PDB entry 7Z87 | electron microscopy, 2.91 A resolution | chains A and E of the 5 polymer chains in the assembly

== Chain A ==
Name: DNA-dependent protein kinase catalytic subunit
Organism: Homo sapiens
Notes: EC 2.7.11.1
UniProtKB: P78527 (PRKDC_HUMAN); residue numbers follow UniProt; this construct covers 1-4128
Amino-acid sequence (4128 residues; row label = number of the first residue in the row):
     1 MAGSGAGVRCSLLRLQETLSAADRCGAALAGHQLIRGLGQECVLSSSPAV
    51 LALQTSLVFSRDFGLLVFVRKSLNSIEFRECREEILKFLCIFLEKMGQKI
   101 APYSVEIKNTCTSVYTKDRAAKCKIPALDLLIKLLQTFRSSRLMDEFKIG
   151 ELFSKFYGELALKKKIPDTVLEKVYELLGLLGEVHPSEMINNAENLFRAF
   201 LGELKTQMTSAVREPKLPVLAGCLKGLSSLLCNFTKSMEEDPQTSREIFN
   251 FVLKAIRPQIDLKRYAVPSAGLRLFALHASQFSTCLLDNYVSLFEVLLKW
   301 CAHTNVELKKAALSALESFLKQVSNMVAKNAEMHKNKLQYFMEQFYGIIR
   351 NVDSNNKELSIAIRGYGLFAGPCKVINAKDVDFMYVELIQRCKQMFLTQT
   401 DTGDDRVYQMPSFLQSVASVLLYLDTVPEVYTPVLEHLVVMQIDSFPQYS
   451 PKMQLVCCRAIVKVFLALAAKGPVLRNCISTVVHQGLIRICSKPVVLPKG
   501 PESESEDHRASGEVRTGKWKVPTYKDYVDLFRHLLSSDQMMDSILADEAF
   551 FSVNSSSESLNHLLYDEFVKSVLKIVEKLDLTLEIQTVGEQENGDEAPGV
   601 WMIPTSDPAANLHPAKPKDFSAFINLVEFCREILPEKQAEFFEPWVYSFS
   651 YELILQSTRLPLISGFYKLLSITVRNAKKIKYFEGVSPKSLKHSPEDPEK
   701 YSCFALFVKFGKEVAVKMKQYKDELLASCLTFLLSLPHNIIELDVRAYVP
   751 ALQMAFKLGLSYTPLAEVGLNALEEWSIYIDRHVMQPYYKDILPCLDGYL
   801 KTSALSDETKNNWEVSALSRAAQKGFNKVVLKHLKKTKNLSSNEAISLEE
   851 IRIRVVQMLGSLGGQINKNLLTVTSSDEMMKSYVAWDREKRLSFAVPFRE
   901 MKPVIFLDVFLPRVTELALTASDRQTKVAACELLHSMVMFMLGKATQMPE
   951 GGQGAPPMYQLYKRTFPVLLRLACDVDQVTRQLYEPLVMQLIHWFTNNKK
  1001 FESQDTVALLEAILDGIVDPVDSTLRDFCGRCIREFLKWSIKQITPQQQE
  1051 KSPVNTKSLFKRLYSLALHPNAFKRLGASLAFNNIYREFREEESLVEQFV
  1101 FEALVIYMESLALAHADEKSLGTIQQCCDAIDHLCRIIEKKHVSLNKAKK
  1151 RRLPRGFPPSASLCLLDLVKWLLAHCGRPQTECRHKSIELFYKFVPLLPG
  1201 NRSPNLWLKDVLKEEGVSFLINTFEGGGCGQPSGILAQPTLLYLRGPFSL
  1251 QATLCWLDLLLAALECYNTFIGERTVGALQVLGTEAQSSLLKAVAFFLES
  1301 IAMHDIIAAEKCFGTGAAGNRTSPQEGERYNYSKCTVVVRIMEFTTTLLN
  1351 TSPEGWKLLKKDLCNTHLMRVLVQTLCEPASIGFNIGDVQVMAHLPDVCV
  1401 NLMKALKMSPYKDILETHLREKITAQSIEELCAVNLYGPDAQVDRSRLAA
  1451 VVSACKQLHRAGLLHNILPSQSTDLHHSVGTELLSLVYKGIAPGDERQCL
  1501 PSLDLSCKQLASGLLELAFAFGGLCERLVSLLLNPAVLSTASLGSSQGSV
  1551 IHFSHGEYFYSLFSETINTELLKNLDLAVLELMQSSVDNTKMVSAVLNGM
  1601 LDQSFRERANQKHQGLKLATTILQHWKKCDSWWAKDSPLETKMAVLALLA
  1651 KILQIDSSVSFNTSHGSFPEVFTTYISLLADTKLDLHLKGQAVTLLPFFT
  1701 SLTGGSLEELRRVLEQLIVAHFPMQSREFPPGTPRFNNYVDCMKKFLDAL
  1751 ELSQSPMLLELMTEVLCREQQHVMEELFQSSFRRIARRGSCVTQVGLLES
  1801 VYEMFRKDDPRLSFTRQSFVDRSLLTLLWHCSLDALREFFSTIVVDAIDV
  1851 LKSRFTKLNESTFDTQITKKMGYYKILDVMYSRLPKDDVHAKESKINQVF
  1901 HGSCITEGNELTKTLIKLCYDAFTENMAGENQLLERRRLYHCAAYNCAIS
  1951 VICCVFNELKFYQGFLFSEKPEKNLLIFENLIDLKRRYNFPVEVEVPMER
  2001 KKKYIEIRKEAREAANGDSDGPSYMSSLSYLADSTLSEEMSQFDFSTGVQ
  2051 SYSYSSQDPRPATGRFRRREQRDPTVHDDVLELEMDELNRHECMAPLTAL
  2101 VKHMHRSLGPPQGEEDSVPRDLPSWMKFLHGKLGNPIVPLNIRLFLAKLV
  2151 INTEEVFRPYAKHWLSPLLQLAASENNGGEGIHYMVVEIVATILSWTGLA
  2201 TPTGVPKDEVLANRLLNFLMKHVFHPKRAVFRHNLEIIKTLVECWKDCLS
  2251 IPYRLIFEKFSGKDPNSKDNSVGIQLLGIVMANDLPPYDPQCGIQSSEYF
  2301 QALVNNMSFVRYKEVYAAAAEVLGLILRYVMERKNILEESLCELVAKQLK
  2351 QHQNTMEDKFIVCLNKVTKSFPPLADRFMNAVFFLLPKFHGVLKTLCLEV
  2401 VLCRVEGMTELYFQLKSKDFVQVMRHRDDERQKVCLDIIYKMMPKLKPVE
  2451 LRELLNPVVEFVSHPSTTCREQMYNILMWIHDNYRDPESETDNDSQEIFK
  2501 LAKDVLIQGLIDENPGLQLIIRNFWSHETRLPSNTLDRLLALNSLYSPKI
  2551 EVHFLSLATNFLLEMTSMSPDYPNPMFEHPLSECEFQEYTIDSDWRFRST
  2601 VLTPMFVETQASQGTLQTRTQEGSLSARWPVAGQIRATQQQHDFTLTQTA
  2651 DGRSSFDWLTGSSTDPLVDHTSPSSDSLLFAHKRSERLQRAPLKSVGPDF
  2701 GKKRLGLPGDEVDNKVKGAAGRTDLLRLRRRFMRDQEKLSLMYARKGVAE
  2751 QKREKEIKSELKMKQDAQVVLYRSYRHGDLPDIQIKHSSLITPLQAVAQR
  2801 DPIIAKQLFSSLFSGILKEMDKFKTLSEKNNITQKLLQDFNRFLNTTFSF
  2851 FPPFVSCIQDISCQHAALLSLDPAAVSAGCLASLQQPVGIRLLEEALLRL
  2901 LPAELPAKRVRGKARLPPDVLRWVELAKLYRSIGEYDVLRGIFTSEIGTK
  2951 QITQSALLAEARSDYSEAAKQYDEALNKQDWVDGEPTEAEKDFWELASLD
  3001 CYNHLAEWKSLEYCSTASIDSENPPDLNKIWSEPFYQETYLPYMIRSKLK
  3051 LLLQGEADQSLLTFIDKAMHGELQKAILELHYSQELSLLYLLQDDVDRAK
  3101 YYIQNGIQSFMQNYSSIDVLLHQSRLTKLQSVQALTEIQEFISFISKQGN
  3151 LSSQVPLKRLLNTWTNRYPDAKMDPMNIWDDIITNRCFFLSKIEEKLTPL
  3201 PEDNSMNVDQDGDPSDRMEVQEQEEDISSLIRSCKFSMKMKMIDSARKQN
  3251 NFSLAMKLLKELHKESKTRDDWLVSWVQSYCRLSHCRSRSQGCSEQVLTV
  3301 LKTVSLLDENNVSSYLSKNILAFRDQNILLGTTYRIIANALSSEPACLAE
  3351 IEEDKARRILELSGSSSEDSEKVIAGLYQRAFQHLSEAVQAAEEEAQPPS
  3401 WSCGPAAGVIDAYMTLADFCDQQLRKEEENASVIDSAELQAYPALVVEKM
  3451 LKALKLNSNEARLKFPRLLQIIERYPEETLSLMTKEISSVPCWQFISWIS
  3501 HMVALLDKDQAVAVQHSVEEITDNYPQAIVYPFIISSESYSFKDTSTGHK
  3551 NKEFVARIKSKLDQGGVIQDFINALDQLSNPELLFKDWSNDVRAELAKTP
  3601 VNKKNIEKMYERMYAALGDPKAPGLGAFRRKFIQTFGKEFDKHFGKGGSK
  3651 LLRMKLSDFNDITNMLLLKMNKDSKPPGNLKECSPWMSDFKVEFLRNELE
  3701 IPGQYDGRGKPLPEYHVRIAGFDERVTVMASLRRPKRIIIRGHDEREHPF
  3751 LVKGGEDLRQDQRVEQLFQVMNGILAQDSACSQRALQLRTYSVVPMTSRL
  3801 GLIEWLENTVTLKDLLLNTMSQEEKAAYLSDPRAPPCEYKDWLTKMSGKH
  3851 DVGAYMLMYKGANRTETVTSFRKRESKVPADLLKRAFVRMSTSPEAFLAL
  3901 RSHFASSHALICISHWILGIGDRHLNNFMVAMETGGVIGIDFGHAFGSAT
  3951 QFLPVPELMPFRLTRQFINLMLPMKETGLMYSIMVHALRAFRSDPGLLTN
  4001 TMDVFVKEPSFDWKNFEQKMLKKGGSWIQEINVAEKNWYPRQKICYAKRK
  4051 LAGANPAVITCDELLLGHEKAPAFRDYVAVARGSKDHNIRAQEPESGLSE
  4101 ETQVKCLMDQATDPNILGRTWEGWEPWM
Not modelled in the structure: 1-6, 497-516, 547-556, 583-606, 686-698, 1231-1240, 1304-1322, 1495-1497, 1542-1549, 1995-2033, 2051-2081, 2109-2118, 2581-2732, 2770-2778, 2900-2916, 3200-3225, 3362-3367, 3395-3405, 4013-4037
Small-molecule neighbours: Nedisertib (1IX; (S)-[2-chloranyl-4-fluoranyl-5-(7-morpholin-4-ylquinazolin-4-yl)phenyl]-(6-methoxypyridazin-3-yl)methanol): Met3729, Ala3730, Ser3731, Pro3735, Leu3751, Lys3753, Asp3761, Tyr3791, Ile3803, Glu3804, Trp3805, Leu3806, Thr3809, Thr3811, Asp3814, His3924, Asn3926, Asn3927, Met3929, Ile3940, Asp3941
Swiss-Prot annotation at these positions:
  - region: Leu1503 to Leu1538 (Interaction with C1D), Glu2737 to Gln2765 (May split the end of the DNA molecule, with the two strands separating around the region), Val3728 to Arg3734 (G-loop), Gly3919 to Asn3927 (Catalytic loop), Gly3939 to Thr3964 (Activation loop)
  - site: Asp2020, Gly2021 (Cleavage)
  - modified residue: Lys117 (N6-acetyllysine), Ser511 (Phosphoserine), Ser687 (Phosphoserine), Lys828 (N6-acetyllysine), Ser841 (Phosphoserine), Ser893 (Phosphoserine), Ser1065 (Phosphoserine), Lys1209 (N6-acetyllysine), Lys1970 (N6-acetyllysine), Ser2056 (Phosphoserine), Lys2259 (N6-acetyllysine), Thr2535 (Phosphothreonine), Thr2609 (Phosphothreonine), Ser2612 (Phosphoserine), Thr2638 (Phosphothreonine), Thr2647 (Phosphothreonine), Ser2789 (Phosphoserine), Ser3205 (Phosphoserine), Lys3241 (N6-acetyllysine), Lys3260 (N6-acetyllysine) and 6 more in UniProt
Reported in the primary citation:
  - binding site for the 26-nt DNA strand: Arg820, Lys832
  - contacts within the chain: Arg36-Gln823 (hydrogen bond), Gln40-Gln823 (hydrogen bond), Phe88-Phe826, Ile91-Phe826, Arg36-Phe826 (backbone contact), Gln40-Phe826 (backbone contact), Glu84-Phe826 (backbone contact), Lys87-Phe826 (backbone contact), Glu94-Lys835 (salt bridge), Ala49-Tyr3101 (hydrophobic contact), Val50-Tyr3101 (hydrophobic contact), Leu53-Tyr3101 (hydrophobic contact)
  - conformationally variable residues (order/disorder transition): Ser816 to Lys836, Thr837 to Ile846, Asp2735 to Gln2768
  - catalytic residues: Ser3731, Asp3922, His3924 (proposed by the authors, not directly observed)

== Chain E ==
Molecule: 26-nt DNA strand
Sequence (26 nucleotides; each row starts with the number of its first residue):
    18 AATGTTCCAGCGGAATCGGCAGCGGG

== How chain A and chain E interact ==
Residue-residue contacts (13; chain A residue first):
  Lys165(A) - DG27(E)  salt bridge to the phosphate
  Arg213(A) - DC28(E)  salt bridge to the phosphate
  Arg264(A) - DC37(E)  hydrogen bond to the sugar
  Arg264(A) - DA38(E)  phosphate contact
  Tyr265(A) - DA38(E)  hydrogen bond to the phosphate
  Tyr265(A) - DG39(E)  hydrogen bond to the phosphate
  Arg2228(A) - DG41(E)  phosphate contact
  Arg2228(A) - DG42(E)  salt bridge to the phosphate
  Arg2232(A) - DG42(E)  salt bridge to the phosphate
  Gln2736(A) - DG41(E)  base contact
  Leu2739(A) - DG43(E)  base contact
  Tyr2743(A) - DG43(E)  stacking on the base
  Lys2746(A) - DG43(E)  sugar contact
Interface residues without a listed pair, chain A (14 interface residues in all): Lys87, Asn305, Ala2229, Ser2740
Interface residues without a listed pair, chain E (9 interface residues in all): DG36

== Overview ==
14 residues of chain A and 9 residues of chain E are in contact; the contacts include 3 hydrogen bonds, 4 salt
bridges and 1 aromatic stacking contact. Among the polar pairs are Arg264(A)-DC37(E), Tyr265(A)-DA38(E) and
Tyr265(A)-DG39(E). The paper reports catalytic residues Ser3731(A), Asp3922(A) and His3924(A); a binding site
for the 26-nt DNA strand at Arg820(A) and Lys832(A).
Here chain A is DNA-dependent protein kinase catalytic subunit (Homo sapiens) and chain E is a 26-nt DNA
strand. Entry 7Z87 (DNA-PK in the active state) was determined by electron microscopy, deposited together with
7Z88.
